PDB entry 2V6B | X-ray diffraction, 2.50 A resolution | chains A and B of the 4 polymer chains in the assembly

# Chain A
Protein: L-lactate dehydrogenase
Source organism: Deinococcus radiodurans
Notes: EC 1.1.1.27
UniProtKB: P50933 (LDH_DEIRA); the construct has insertions or renumbered stretches relative to UniProt, so the offset changes along the chain: 22-80 = UniProt 1-59; 83-110 = UniProt 60-87; 112-131 = UniProt 88-107; 133-156 = UniProt 110-133; 4 more segments
Chain sequence (304 residues; each row starts with the number of its first residue; note: 14 numbers in that range are skipped by the numbering (no residue carries them; nothing is unmodelled there); a row labelled like 132A-132B holds insertion residues (132A, then the next letters in order)):
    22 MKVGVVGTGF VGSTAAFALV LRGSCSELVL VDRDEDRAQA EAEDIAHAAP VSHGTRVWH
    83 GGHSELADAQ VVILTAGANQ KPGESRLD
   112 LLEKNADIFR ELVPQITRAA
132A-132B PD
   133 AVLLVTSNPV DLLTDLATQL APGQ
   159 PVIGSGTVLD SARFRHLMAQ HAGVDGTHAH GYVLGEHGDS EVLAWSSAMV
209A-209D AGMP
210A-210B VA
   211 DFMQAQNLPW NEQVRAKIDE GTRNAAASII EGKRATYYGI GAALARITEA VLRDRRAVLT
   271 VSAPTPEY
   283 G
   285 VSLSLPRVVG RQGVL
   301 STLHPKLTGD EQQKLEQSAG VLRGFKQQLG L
Unresolved in the structure: 99-110, 235-245, 325-331
UniProt features mapped onto this chain:
  - active site: His-195 (Proton acceptor)
  - binding site (NAD(+)): Val-32, Asp-53, Arg-58, Gly-99, Ala-100, Ser-163
  - binding site (substrate): Gln-102, Arg-108, Asn-140 to Asp-143, Asp-168 to Arg-171, Thr-246
  - binding site (beta-D-fructose 1,6-bisphosphate): Arg-173, His-188

# Chain B
Protein: L-lactate dehydrogenase
Source organism: Deinococcus radiodurans
Notes: EC 1.1.1.27
UniProtKB: P50933 (LDH_DEIRA); the construct has insertions or renumbered stretches relative to UniProt, so the offset changes along the chain: 22-80 = UniProt 1-59; 83-105 = UniProt 60-82; 107-131 = UniProt 83-107; 133-156 = UniProt 110-133; 4 more segments
Chain sequence (304 residues; numbered 22 to 331 plus 8 insertion-coded residues; 14 numbers in that range are skipped by the numbering (no residue carries them; nothing is unmodelled there); the number before each row is that of its first residue; a row labelled like 132A-132B holds insertion residues (132A, then the next letters in order)):
    22 MKVGVVGTGF VGSTAAFALV LRGSCSELVL VDRDEDRAQA EAEDIAHAAP VSHGTRVWH
    83 GGHSELADAQ VVILTAGANQ KPG
   107 ESRLDLLEKN ADIFRELVPQ ITRAA
132A-132B PD
   133 AVLLVTSNPV DLLTDLATQL APGQ
   159 PVIGSGTVLD SARFRHLMAQ HAGVDGTHAH GYVLGEHGDS EVLAWSSAMV
209A-209D AGMP
210A-210B VA
   211 DFMQAQNLPW NEQVRAKIDE GTRNAAASII EGKRATYYGI GAALARITEA VLRDRRAVLT
   271 VSAPTPEY
   283 G
   285 VSLSLPRVVG RQGVL
   301 STLHPKLTGD EQQKLEQSAG VLRGFKQQLG L
Unresolved in the structure: 101-105, 234-245, 327-331
UniProt features mapped onto this chain:
  - active site: His-195 (Proton acceptor)
  - binding site (NAD(+)): Val-32, Asp-53, Arg-58, Gly-99, Ala-100, Ser-163
  - binding site (substrate): Gln-102, Arg-109, Asn-140 to Asp-143, Asp-168 to Arg-171, Thr-246
  - binding site (beta-D-fructose 1,6-bisphosphate): Arg-173, His-188

# Interface between chain A and chain B
Contacting residue pairs (35):
  Ser-34(A) with Tyr-248(B), hydrogen bond
  Thr-35(A) with Tyr-248(B)
  Phe-38(A) with Thr-35(B); Phe-38(B), hydrophobic; Tyr-248(B), hydrophobic
  Ala-39(A) with Leu-42(B), hydrophobic
  Leu-42(A) with Ala-39(B), hydrophobic; Leu-42(B), hydrophobic
  Arg-43(A) with Leu-42(B)
  Glu-62(A) with Thr-246(B)
  Glu-64(A) with Arg-171(B), hydrogen bond (backbone-side chain)
  Asp-65(A) with Arg-171(B), salt bridge; Thr-246(B), hydrogen bond; Tyr-247(B); Tyr-248(B), hydrogen bond (side chain-backbone); Gly-249(B), hydrogen bond (side chain-backbone)
  Ile-66(A) with Tyr-248(B), hydrophobic
  Ala-67(A) with His-174(B)
  His-68(A) with Arg-171(B), hydrogen bond; His-174(B)
  Ala-69(A) with Ala-252(B), hydrophobic
  Arg-171(A) with His-68(B)
  His-174(A) with Ala-67(B); His-68(B), hydrogen bond
  Thr-185(A) with Val-72(B)
  Thr-246(A) with Asp-65(B), hydrogen bond
  Tyr-247(A) with Asp-65(B)
  Tyr-248(A) with Ser-34(B), hydrogen bond; Thr-35(B); Phe-38(B), hydrophobic; Asp-65(B), hydrogen bond (backbone-side chain); Ile-66(B), hydrophobic
  Gly-249(A) with Asp-65(B), hydrogen bond (backbone-side chain); His-68(B)
  Ala-252(A) with Ala-69(B), hydrophobic
Also at the interface, not in a pair above, chain A (22 interface residues in all): Val-72
Also at the interface, not in a pair above, chain B (23 interface residues in all): Glu-62, Pro-71, Ala-170, Thr-185, Ile-250

# Overview
22 residues of chain A and 23 residues of chain B are in contact; the contacts include 11 hydrogen bonds and 1
salt bridge. Polar pairs include Asp-65(A)/Arg-171(B), Ser-34(A)/Tyr-248(B) and Glu-64(A)/Arg-171(B).
Chain A and chain B are both L-lactate dehydrogenase (Deinococcus radiodurans); the structure, Crystal
structure of lactate dehydrogenase from Deinococcus Radiodurans (apo form), was determined by X-ray
diffraction (same publication as 2V65, 2V6M and 2V7P).
